Entry 5CQD (X-ray diffraction, 2.08 A resolution); this record covers chain A.

# Chain A
Molecule: DNA dC->dU-editing enzyme APOBEC-3B
Organism: Homo sapiens
Notes: EC 3.5.4.-
UniProt: Q9UH17 (ABC3B_HUMAN); numbering as in UniProt; present here: 187-241, 250-378
Amino-acid sequence (186 residues; row label = number of the first residue in the row; note: 8 numbers in that range are skipped by the numbering (no residue carries them; nothing is unmodelled there)):
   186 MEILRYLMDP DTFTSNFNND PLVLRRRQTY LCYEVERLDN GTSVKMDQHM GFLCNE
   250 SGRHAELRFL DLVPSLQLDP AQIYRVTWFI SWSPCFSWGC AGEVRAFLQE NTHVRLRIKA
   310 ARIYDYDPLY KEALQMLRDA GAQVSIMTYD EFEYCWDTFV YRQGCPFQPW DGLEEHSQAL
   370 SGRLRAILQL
Disordered / not traced: 379
Differences from the reference sequence: initiating methionine (186); engineered mutation Ser-200 (Phe in Q9UH17), Ser-228 (Trp in Q9UH17), Lys-230 (Leu in Q9UH17), Ser-250 (Tyr in Q9UH17), Lys-308 (Phe in Q9UH17); expression tag (379)
Curated features (UniProtKB/Swiss-Prot):
  - active site: Glu-255 (Proton donor)
  - binding site (Zn(2+)): His-253, Cys-284, Cys-289
Bound ions: Zn2+: His-253, Cys-284, Cys-289
From the paper describing this entry:
  - Zn2+ coordination: His-253, Cys-284, Cys-289
  - mutagenesis - E255A (100-fold), Y313A: abolished catalytic activity
  - contacts within the chain: Arg-211/Tyr-315, Arg-211/Tyr-313, Ser-286/Asp-316 (hydrogen bond), Arg-211/Trp-287 (hydrophobic contact), Tyr-313/Tyr-315 (pi stacking)
  - mutagenesis - W287A, Y313F: unchanged catalytic activity
  - mutagenesis - R211A: decreased catalytic activity
  - specificity-determining residues: Asp-314
  - catalytic residues: Glu-255

# In short
His-253, Cys-284 and Cys-289 coordinate Zn2+. UniProt lists active-site residue Glu-255 and 3 Zn2+-binding
residues. The paper reports the catalytic residue Glu-255; E255A and Y313A abolish catalytic activity; 5
substitutions were tested in all.
Chain A is DNA dC->dU-editing enzyme APOBEC-3B (Homo sapiens); the structure, Crystal Structure of the Cancer
Genomic DNA Mutator APOBEC3B, was determined by X-ray diffraction together with 5CQH, 5CQI and 5CQK from the
same study.
